1QBV - chains H and E of the 3 polymer chains in the assembly; structure by X-ray diffraction, 1.80 A resolution.

Chain H:
Name: Thrombin (heavy chain)
Source organism: Homo sapiens
Notes: EC 3.4.21.5; fragment: heavy chain
UniProtKB: P00734 (THRB_HUMAN); the construct lacks a stretch of the UniProt sequence and is renumbered around it, so the offset changes along the chain: 16-36 = UniProt 364-384; 37-60 = UniProt 386-409; 61-77 = UniProt 419-435; 78-97 = UniProt 437-456; 7 more segments
Amino-acid sequence (259 residues; each row starts with the number of its first residue; note: 4 numbers in that range are skipped by the numbering (no residue carries them; nothing is unmodelled there); a row labelled like 60A-60I holds insertion residues (60A, then the next letters in order)):
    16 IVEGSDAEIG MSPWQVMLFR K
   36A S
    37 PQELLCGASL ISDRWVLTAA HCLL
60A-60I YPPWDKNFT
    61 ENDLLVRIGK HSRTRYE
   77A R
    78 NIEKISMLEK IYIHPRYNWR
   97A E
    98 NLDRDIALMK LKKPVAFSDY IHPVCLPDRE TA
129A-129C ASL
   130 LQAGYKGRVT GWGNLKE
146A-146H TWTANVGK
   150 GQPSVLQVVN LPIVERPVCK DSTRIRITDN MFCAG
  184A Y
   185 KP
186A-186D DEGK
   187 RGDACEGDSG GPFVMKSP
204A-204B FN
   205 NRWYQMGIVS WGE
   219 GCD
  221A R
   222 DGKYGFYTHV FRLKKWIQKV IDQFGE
Unresolved in the structure: 146A-146H, 246-247
Disulfide bonds: Cys42-Cys58, Cys168-Cys182, Cys191-Cys220
Residues lining bound ligands: PPX ([phenylalaninyl-prolinyl]-[2-(pyridin-4-ylamino)-ethyl]-amine): His57, Tyr60A, Trp60D, Glu97A, Asn98, Leu99, Ile174, Asp189, Ala190, Cys191, Ser195, Val213, Ser214, Trp215, Gly216, Glu217, Gly219, Cys220, Gly226, Phe227
Swiss-Prot annotation at these positions:
  - region: Ala183 to Val200 (High affinity receptor-binding region which is also known as the TP508 peptide)
  - active site (Charge relay system): His57, Asp102, Ser195
  - glycosylation: Asn60G (N-linked (GlcNAc...) (complex) asparagine)

Chain E:
Name: Hirudin
Source organism: Hirudo medicinalis
UniProtKB: P28504 (HIR2_HIRME); residues 55-65 here = UniProt positions 55-65
Amino-acid sequence (11 residues; numbered 55 to 65; the number before each row is that of its first residue):
    55 DFEEIPEEYL Q
Modified positions: Tyr63 (o-sulfo-l-tyrosine; TYS)
Swiss-Prot annotation at these positions:
  - region: Asp55 to Gln65 (Interaction with fibrinogen-binding exosite of thrombin)
  - modified residue: Tyr63 (Sulfotyrosine)

How chain H and chain E interact:
Contacting residue pairs (26):
  Phe34(H) with Phe56(E), hydrophobic
  Lys36(H) with Leu64(E); Gln65(E), hydrogen bond (side chain-backbone)
  Gln38(H) with Glu57(E); Ile59(E); Leu64(E)
  Leu40(H) with Phe56(E)
  Leu65(H) with Ile59(E), hydrophobic; Tyr63(E)
  Arg67(H) with Ile59(E)
  Arg73(H) with Asp55(E), salt bridge; Phe56(E)
  Thr74(H) with Asp55(E); Phe56(E); Glu57(E), hydrogen bond (backbone-backbone)
  Arg75(H) with Glu57(E)
  Tyr76(H) with Glu57(E), hydrogen bond (backbone-side chain); Glu58(E); Pro60(E); Tyr63(E)
  Glu80(H) with Tyr63(E)
  Lys81(H) with Tyr63(E)
  Ile82(H) with Ile59(E), hydrophobic; Tyr63(E)
  Met84(H) with Tyr63(E); Gln65(E)
Also at the interface, not in a pair above, chain H (17 interface residues in all): Met32, Glu39, Gln151

In short:
The interface between chain H and chain E involves 17 residues on one side and 9 on the other, with 3 hydrogen
bonds and 1 salt bridge. Polar pairs include Arg73(H)-Asp55(E), Lys36(H)-Gln65(E) and Tyr76(H)-Glu57(E). Bound
to chain H: compound PPX.
Chain H is Thrombin (heavy chain) (Homo sapiens) and chain E is Hirudin (Hirudo medicinalis); the structure,
Crystal structure of thrombin complexed with an guanidine-mimetic inhibitor, was determined by X-ray
diffraction.
